PDB entry 7PFQ | X-ray diffraction, 1.45 A resolution | chains B and D of the 3 polymer chains in the assembly

Chain B:
Molecule: Serine protease NS3
From: Zika virus
Notes: EC 3.4.21.91, 3.6.1.15, 3.6.4.13
UniProtKB: Q32ZE1 (POLG_ZIKV); residues 1-177 here correspond to UniProt positions 1499-1675 (UniProt number = residue number + 1498)
Amino-acid sequence (178 residues; each row starts with the number of its first residue; numbering starts at 0):
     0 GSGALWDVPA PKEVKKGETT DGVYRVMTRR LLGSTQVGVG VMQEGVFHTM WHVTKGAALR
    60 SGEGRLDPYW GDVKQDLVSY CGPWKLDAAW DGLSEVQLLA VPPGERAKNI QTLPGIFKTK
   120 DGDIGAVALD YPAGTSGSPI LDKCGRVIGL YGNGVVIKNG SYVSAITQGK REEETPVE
Not modelled in the structure: 0-17, 29-32, 171-177
Differences from the reference sequence: expression tag (0); conflict K107 (Arg1605 in Q32ZE1)
Swiss-Prot annotation at these positions:
  - active site (Charge relay system): H51, D75, S135

Chain D:
Molecule: Inhibitor MI-2247
Amino-acid sequence (6 residues; numbered 1 to 6; the number before each row is that of its first residue):
     1 XGXXKK
Modified / non-standard residues: V7T ((2R)-6-azanyl-2-carbamimidamido-hexanoic acid) at position 1; BAL (beta-alanine) at position 3; DNE (D-norleucine) at position 4
Covalently attached groups: covalent link V7T_1-K6

Interface between chain B and chain D:
Contacting residue pairs (19; chain B residue first):
  H51(B) with K6(D)
  D75(B) with K6(D), salt bridge
  D129(B) with V7T_1(D), hydrogen bond (side chain-backbone)
  Y130(B) with V7T_1(D)
  A132(B) with V7T_1(D); BAL_3(D); K6(D)
  S135(B) with V7T_1(D); K6(D)
  G151(B) with V7T_1(D); K5(D); K6(D)
  N152(B) with K5(D); K6(D), hydrogen bond
  G153(B) with K5(D), hydrogen bond (backbone-backbone)
  V155(B) with V7T_1(D)
  G159(B) with V7T_1(D)
  Y161(B) with V7T_1(D); K5(D), hydrogen bond (side chain-backbone)
Interface residues without a listed pair, chain B (16 interface residues in all): P131, Y150, V154, S160
Interface residues without a listed pair, chain D (6 interface residues in all): G2, DNE_4

Overview:
Chain B and chain D form an interface of 16 and 6 residues respectively; the contacts include 4 hydrogen bonds
and 1 salt bridge. Among the polar pairs are D75(B)-K6(D), D129(B)-V7T_1(D) and N152(B)-K6(D). Curated
annotation (UniProt) lists 3 active-site residues on chain B.
Chain B is Serine protease NS3 (Zika virus) and chain D is Inhibitor MI-2247; the structure, Crystal Structure
of Unlinked NS2B-NS3 Protease from Zika Virus in Complex with Inhibitor MI-2247, was determined by X-ray
diffraction (same publication as 7O2M, 7O55, 7OBV, 7OC2, 7PFY, 7PFZ and 5 further entries).
